8XJY - chains A and D of the 4 polymer chains in the assembly; structure by electron microscopy, 3.29 A resolution.

== Chain A ==
Protein: Polyketide synthase
Organism: Escherichia coli
Notes: EC 2.3.1.41; fragment: KS-AT didomain
Reference sequence: Q0P7J9 (Q0P7J9_ECOLX); numbering as in UniProt (aligned over 1-895)
Sequence (921 residues; numbered 1 to 921; the number before each row is that of its first residue):
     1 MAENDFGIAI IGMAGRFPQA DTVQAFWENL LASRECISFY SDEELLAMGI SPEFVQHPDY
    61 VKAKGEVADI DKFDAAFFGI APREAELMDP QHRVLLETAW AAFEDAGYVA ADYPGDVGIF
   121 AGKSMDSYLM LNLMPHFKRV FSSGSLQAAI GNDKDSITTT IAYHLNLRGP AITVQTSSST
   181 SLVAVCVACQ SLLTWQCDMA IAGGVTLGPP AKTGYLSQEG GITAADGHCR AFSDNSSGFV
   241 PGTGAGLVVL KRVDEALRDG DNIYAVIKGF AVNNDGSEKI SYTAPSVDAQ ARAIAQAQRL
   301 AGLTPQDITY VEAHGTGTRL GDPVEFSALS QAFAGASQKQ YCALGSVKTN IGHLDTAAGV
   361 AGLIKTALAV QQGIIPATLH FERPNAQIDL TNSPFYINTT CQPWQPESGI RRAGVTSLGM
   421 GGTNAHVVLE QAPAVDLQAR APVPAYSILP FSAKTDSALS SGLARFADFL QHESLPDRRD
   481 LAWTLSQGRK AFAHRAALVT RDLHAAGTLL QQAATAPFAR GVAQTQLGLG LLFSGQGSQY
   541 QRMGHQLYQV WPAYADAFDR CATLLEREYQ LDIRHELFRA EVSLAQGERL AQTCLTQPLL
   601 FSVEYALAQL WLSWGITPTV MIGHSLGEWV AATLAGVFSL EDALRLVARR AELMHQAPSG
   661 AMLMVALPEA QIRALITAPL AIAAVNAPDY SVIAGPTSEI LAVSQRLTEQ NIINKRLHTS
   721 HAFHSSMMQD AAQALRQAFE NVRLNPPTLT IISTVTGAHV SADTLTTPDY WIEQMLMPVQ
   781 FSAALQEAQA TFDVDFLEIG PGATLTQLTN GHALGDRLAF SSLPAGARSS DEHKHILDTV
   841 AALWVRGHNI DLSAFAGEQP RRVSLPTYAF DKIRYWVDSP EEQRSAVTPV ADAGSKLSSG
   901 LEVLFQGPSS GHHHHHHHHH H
Not modelled in the structure: 1-6, 880-921
Construct notes: expression tag (896-921)
What the authors report for this chain:
  - conformationally variable residues (order/disorder transition): P135 to D153
  - catalytic residues: S178, H314, H353 (citing earlier work)
  - mutagenesis - M125A, S177A, T283A, T316A, T318A: unchanged catalytic activity
  - mutagenesis - S178A, H314A, H353A, D355A, S417A, M420A: abolished catalytic activity
  - catalytic residues: D355 (from molecular simulation)

== Chain D ==
Protein: Polyketide synthase
Organism: Escherichia coli
Notes: EC 2.3.1.41; fragment: acp
Reference sequence: Q0P7J9 (Q0P7J9_ECOLX); residue numbers follow UniProt; this construct covers 896-1010
Sequence (141 residues; each row starts with the number of its first residue):
   896 VIPSEPSVRR QPRPAFSVPY AAPESKTQRG LVAICEALLG IDGLGIDDNF FEAGGHSLML
   956 GMLLAQVQER FAVTLSFFDV MEDASVRALA QLVEQEQQDD GGSALAVLVN DMINEKLSSG
  1016 LEVLFQGPSS GHHHHHHHHH H
Not modelled in the structure: 896-915, 935-943, 967-970, 995-1036
Construct notes: expression tag (1011-1036)
What the authors report for this chain:
  - post-translational modification sites: S952

== How chain A and chain D interact ==
Pairs across the interface (16):
  L87(A) - L958(D)  hydrophobic
  P135(A) - Q961(D)
  H136(A) - M957(D)
  H136(A) - Q961(D)  hydrogen bond
  R139(A) - M957(D)
  R139(A) - A960(D)
  R139(A) - Q961(D)
  R139(A) - E964(D)  salt bridge
  R139(A) - F972(D)
  F141(A) - M957(D)  hydrophobic
  F141(A) - F972(D)  hydrophobic
  S142(A) - F973(D)
  G144(A) - L953(D)
  Q147(A) - L953(D)
  A148(A) - M954(D)  hydrophobic
  N152(A) - M954(D)
Other interface residues (no listed pair), chain A (12 interface residues in all): R83, V140

== Summary ==
12 residues of chain A face 9 of chain D across their interface, with 1 hydrogen bond and 1 salt bridge. Polar
pairs include R139(A)-E964(D) and H136(A)-Q961(D). The paper reports catalytic residues S178(A), H314(A) and
H353(A) among others; S178A, H314A and H353A of chain A, among others, abolish catalytic activity; 11
substitutions were tested in all.
Here chain A is Polyketide synthase and chain D is Polyketide synthase, both from Escherichia coli. Entry 8XJY
(Cryo-EM structure of colibactin assembly line polyketide synthase ClbI KS-AT didomain crosslinked with ClbI
ACP) was determined by electron microscopy (same publication as 8XBL, 8XJT, 8XJU and 8XJZ).
